Entry 8FNG (electron microscopy, 2.20 A resolution); this record covers chains D and E of the 12 polymer chains in the assembly.

Chain D:
Name: Lamina-associated polypeptide 2, isoform alpha, Integrase chimera
Organism: Homo sapiens
Notes: EC 2.7.7.-, 3.1.-.-
UniProt: chimeric construct of P42166, P12497: residues -53 to -3 from P42166 (LAP2A_HUMAN) positions 50-100 (UniProt number = residue number + 103); residues 1-288 from P12497 positions 1148-1435 (UniProt number = residue number + 1147)
Chain sequence (364 residues; row label = number of the first residue in the row; numbers below 1 keep their minus sign (Gly-75 is residue -75)):
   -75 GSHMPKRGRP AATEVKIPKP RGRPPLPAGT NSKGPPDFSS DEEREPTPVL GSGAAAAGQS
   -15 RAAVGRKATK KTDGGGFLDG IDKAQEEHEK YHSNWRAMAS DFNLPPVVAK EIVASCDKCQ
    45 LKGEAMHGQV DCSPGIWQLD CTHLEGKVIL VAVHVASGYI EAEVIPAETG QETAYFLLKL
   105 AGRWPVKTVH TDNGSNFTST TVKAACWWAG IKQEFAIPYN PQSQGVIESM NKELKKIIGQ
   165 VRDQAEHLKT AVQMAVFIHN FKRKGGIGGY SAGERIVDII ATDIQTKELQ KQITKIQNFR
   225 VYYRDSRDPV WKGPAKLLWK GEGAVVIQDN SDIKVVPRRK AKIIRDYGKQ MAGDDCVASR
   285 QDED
Not modelled in the structure: -75 to 221, 269-288
Construct notes: expression tag (-75 to -54); conflict Gln-17 (Arg86 in P42166); linker (-2 to 0); engineered mutation Ala140 (Gly1287 in P12497)
Curated features (UniProtKB/Swiss-Prot):
  - modified residue: Thr-46 (Phosphothreonine), Ser-44 (Phosphoserine), Ser-37 (Phosphoserine), Ser-36 (Phosphoserine), Thr-29 (Phosphothreonine), Ser-24 (Phosphoserine), Arg-15 (Omega-N-methylarginine)
  - zinc finger: Asp3 to Gln44 (Integrase-type)
  - DNA-binding region: Phe223 to Asp270 (Integrase-type)
  - binding site (Zn(2+)): His12, His16, Cys40, Cys43
  - binding site (Mg(2+)): Asp64, Asp116, Glu152
From the paper describing this entry:
  - mutagenesis - E138K: unchanged catalytic activity
  - mutagenesis - G140A (3- to 5-fold), Q148H (5- to 10-fold), Q148K (5- to 10-fold), Q148R (5- to 10-fold): decreased catalytic activity
  - catalytic residues: Glu152 (citing earlier work)

Chain E:
Molecule: 27-nt DNA strand
Sequence (27 nucleotides; row label = number of the first residue in the row):
    15 ACTGCTAGAG ATTTTCCCGC CCACGCT
Not modelled in the structure: 34-41

Chain D / chain E interface:
Pairs across the interface (12):
  Leu242(D) with DA15(E), base contact
  Trp243(D) with DA15(E), base contact; DC16(E), base contact
  Gly245(D) with DC16(E), base contact
  Glu246(D) with DC16(E), hydrogen bond to the base; DT17(E), hydrogen bond to the base
  Gly247(D) with DC16(E), base contact; DT17(E), sugar contact
  Ala248(D) with DC16(E), hydrogen bond to the base
  Val250(D) with DA15(E), base contact
  Val259(D) with DC16(E), sugar contact
  Arg263(D) with DG18(E), salt bridge to the phosphate
Interface residues without a listed pair, chain D (11 interface residues in all): Ile257, Pro261

In short:
Chain D and chain E form an interface of 11 and 4 residues respectively, with 3 hydrogen bonds and 1 salt
bridge. Polar pairs include Glu246(D)-DC16(E), Glu246(D)-DT17(E) and Ala248(D)-DC16(E). The paper reports the
catalytic residue Glu152(D); G140A, Q148H and Q148K of chain D, among others, reduce catalytic activity; 5
substitutions were tested in all.
Chain D is Lamina-associated polypeptide 2, isoform alpha, Integrase chimera (Homo sapiens) and chain E is a
27-nt DNA strand; the structure, Structure of G140A HIV-1 intasome with Dolutegravir bound, was determined by
electron microscopy, deposited together with 8FND, 8FNH, 8FNJ, 8FNL, 8FNM, 8FNO, 8FNP and 8FNQ.
